9K09 - chains K and l of the 48 polymer chains in the assembly; structure by electron microscopy, 2.60 A resolution.

[Chain K]
Molecule: Portal protein
From: Anabaena phage A-4L
UniProt: A0A059PYA9 (A0A059PYA9_9CAUD); residues 1-653 here = UniProt positions 1-653
Amino-acid sequence (653 residues; row label = number of the first residue in the row):
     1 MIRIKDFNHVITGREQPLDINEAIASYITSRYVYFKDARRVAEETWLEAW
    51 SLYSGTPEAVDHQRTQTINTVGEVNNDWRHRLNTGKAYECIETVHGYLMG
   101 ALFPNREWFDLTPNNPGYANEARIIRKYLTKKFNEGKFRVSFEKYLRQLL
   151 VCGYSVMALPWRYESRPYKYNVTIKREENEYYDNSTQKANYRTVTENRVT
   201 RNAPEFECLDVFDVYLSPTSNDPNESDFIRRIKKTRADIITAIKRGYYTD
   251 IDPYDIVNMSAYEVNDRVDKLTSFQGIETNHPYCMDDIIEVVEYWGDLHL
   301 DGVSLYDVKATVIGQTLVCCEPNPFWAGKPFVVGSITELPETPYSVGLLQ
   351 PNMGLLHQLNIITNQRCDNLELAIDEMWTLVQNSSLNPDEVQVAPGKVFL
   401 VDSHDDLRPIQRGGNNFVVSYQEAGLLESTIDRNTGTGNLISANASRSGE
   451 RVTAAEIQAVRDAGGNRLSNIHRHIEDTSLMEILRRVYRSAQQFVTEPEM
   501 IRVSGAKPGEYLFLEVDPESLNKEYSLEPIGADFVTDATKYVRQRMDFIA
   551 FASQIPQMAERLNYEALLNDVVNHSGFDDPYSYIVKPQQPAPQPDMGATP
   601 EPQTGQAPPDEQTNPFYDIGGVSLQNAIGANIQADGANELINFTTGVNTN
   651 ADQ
Unresolved in the structure: 439-462, 508-513, 586-653

[Chain l]
Molecule: Tail tubular protein A
From: Anabaena phage A-4L
UniProt: A0A059PY25 (A0A059PY25_9CAUD); numbering as in UniProt (aligned over 1-217)
Amino-acid sequence (217 residues; numbered 1 to 217; the number before each row is that of its first residue):
     1 MPKTTTFIQLVNKCLENIGERPVISFNNSVARKAADTVRDAITDVSYSYD
    51 WSWLTTSIIANSWINERADLGDVQSVKHVSYGSSSDGYRELTFTDERTFD
   101 AAKIYPGVGQVFTFNEYGGVRINPYPETVEEQVKYKFYVVKEATLPSVEI
   151 DVINIPDRFIQLITYNACTQLSISHLDDAQASQMWNSKYIDQLSRLRARE
   201 RNTTQSGANMFKFRGTR
Unresolved in the structure: 1

[How chain K and chain l interact]
Residue-residue contacts (21):
  Ser384(K) - Arg199(l)  hydrogen bond (backbone-side chain)
  Ser385(K) - Ala198(l)
  Leu386(K) - Gln205(l)
  Glu390(K) - Gln205(l)
  Pro395(K) - Asn209(l)
  Gly396(K) - Asn209(l)
  Gly396(K) - Met210(l)  hydrogen bond (backbone-backbone)
  Lys397(K) - Gln205(l)
  Lys397(K) - Ala208(l)
  Lys397(K) - Asn209(l)
  Val398(K) - Gln205(l)  hydrogen bond (backbone-side chain)
  Val398(K) - Ala208(l)  hydrogen bond (backbone-backbone)
  Val398(K) - Asn209(l)
  Val398(K) - Met210(l)  hydrophobic
  Phe399(K) - Gln205(l)
  Leu400(K) - Arg201(l)
  Leu400(K) - Thr203(l)
  Leu400(K) - Thr204(l)
  Leu400(K) - Gln205(l)  hydrogen bond (backbone-side chain)
  Val401(K) - Arg201(l)  hydrogen bond (backbone-side chain)
  Asp402(K) - Ala198(l)
Interface residues without a listed pair, chain l (10 interface residues in all): Arg195

[Overview]
12 residues of chain K and 10 residues of chain l are in contact, with 6 hydrogen bonds. Polar pairs include
Ser384(K)-Arg199(l), Val398(K)-Gln205(l) and Leu400(K)-Gln205(l).
Here chain K is Portal protein and chain l is Tail tubular protein A, both from Anabaena phage A-4L. Entry
9K09 (Cyanophage A4 portal-tail complex) was determined by electron microscopy, deposited together with 9JWB,
9K2V and 9K3A.
